Entry 5XN0 (X-ray diffraction, 2.60 A resolution); this record covers chains B and E of the 3 polymer chains in the assembly.

[Chain B]
Protein: Pol protein
From: Human immunodeficiency virus 1
UniProt: D3XFN7 (D3XFN7_9HIV1); residues 1-428 here correspond to UniProt positions 100-527 (UniProt number = residue number + 99)
Chain sequence (444 residues; each row starts with the number of its first residue; numbers below 1 keep their minus sign (Met-15 is residue -15)):
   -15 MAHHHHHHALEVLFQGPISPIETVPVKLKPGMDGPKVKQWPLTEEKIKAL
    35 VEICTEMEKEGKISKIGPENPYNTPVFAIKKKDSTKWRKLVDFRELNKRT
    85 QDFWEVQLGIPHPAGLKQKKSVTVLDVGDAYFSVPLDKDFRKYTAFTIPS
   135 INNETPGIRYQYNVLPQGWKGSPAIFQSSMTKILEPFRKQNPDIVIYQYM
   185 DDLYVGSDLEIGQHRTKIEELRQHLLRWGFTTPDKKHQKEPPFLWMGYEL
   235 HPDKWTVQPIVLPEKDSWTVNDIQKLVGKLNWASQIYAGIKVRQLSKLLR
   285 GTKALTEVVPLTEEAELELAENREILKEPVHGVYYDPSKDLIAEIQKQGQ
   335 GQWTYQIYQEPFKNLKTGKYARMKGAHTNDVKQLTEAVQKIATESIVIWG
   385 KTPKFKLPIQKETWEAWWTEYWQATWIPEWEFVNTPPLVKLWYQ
Not modelled in the structure: -15 to 3, 214-230, 428
Sequence notes: expression tag (-15 to 0); engineered mutation Ser162 (Cys261 in D3XFN7), Ser280 (Cys379 in D3XFN7)

[Chain E]
Molecule: 38-MER DNA aptamer
Sequence (38 nucleotides; each row starts with the number of its first residue; numbers below 1 keep their minus sign (DT-4 is residue -4)):
    -4 TAATCGCCCCCCTTCGGTGCTTTGCACCGAAGGGGGGC
Not modelled in the structure: -4 to -2
Modified positions: OMC (o2'-methylycytidine-5'-monophosphate) at position 2; OMC (o2'-methylycytidine-5'-monophosphate) at position 4

[Chain B / chain E interface]
Pairs across the interface - 4 pairs, chain B then chain E:
  Lys22(B) with OMC_4(E), salt bridge to the phosphate
  Gln269(B) with DT16(E), base contact
  Phe346(B) with DT16(E), base contact
  Lys395(B) with DG24(E), salt bridge to the phosphate
Other interface residues (no listed pair), chain B (5 interface residues in all): Asn418
Other interface residues (no listed pair), chain E (5 interface residues in all): DC22, DC23

[Overview]
The chain B/chain E interface involves 5 residues from each chain, with 2 salt bridges. Among the polar pairs
are Lys22(B)-OMC_4(E) and Lys395(B)-DG24(E).
Here chain B is Pol protein (Human immunodeficiency virus 1) and chain E is 38-MER DNA aptamer. Entry 5XN0
(HIV-1 reverse transcriptase Q151M:DNA binary complex) was determined by X-ray diffraction together with 5XN1
and 5XN2 from the same study.
